PDB entry 4CDQ | X-ray diffraction, 2.65 A resolution | chains A and D of the 4 polymer chains in the assembly

== Chain A ==
Molecule: VP1
Organism: Enterovirus A71
UniProtKB: B2ZUN0 (B2ZUN0_9ENTO); residues 1-297 here correspond to UniProt positions 566-862 (UniProt number = residue number + 565)
Sequence (297 residues; each row starts with the number of its first residue):
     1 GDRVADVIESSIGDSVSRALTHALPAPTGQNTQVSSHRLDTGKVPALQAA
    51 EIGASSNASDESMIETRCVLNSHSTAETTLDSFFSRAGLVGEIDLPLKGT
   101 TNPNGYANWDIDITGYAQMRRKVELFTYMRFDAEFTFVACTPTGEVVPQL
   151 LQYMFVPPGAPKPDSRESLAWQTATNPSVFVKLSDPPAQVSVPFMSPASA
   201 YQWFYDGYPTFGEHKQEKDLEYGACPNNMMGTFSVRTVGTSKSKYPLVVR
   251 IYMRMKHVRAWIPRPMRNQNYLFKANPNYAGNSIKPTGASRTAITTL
Ligand contacts: 7VR (4-((5-(2-oxo-3-(pyridin-4-yl)imidazolidin-1-yl)pentyl)oxy)benzaldehyde O-ethyl oxime): Ile-111, Asp-112, Ile-113, Thr-114, Phe-135, Phe-137, Tyr-153, Met-154, Phe-155, Pro-177, Ser-178, Val-179, Val-190, Val-192, Met-195, Tyr-201, Gln-202, Trp-203, Asn-228, Met-230, Phe-233
Reported in the primary citation:
  - binding site for 7VR: Ile-113, Phe-135, Phe-155

== Chain D ==
Molecule: VP4
Organism: Enterovirus A71
UniProtKB: B2ZUN0 (B2ZUN0_9ENTO); numbering as in UniProt (aligned over 1-69)
Sequence (69 residues; row label = number of the first residue in the row):
     1 MGSQVSTQRSGSHENSNSATEGSTINYTTINYYKDSYAATAGKQSLKQDP
    51 DKFANPVKDIFTEMAAPLK
Disordered / not traced: 1-11

== Chain A / chain D interface ==
Contacting residue pairs - 66 pairs, chain A then chain D:
  Leu-20(A) / Val-57(D)
  Thr-21(A) / Asp-49(D)  hydrogen bond
  Thr-21(A) / Asp-51(D)
  Thr-21(A) / Lys-52(D)
  His-22(A) / Asp-49(D)
  Ala-23(A) / Gln-48(D)
  Ala-23(A) / Asp-49(D)
  Leu-24(A) / Lys-47(D)
  Leu-24(A) / Gln-48(D)  hydrogen bond (backbone-backbone)
  Pro-25(A) / Leu-46(D)
  Ala-26(A) / Leu-46(D)  hydrogen bond (backbone-backbone)
  Ala-26(A) / Gln-48(D)  hydrogen bond (backbone-side chain)
  Pro-27(A) / Leu-46(D)  hydrophobic
  Gly-42(A) / Met-64(D)
  Lys-43(A) / Met-64(D)
  Val-44(A) / Glu-63(D)
  Val-44(A) / Met-64(D)  hydrogen bond (backbone-backbone)
  Val-44(A) / Ala-65(D)
  Pro-45(A) / Glu-63(D)
  Pro-45(A) / Met-64(D)  hydrophobic
  Leu-47(A) / Pro-67(D)
  Gln-48(A) / Pro-67(D)
  Ala-49(A) / Pro-67(D)  hydrophobic
  Ala-49(A) / Leu-68(D)  hydrophobic
  Ile-52(A) / Val-57(D)  hydrophobic
  Ile-52(A) / Pro-67(D)
  Ala-54(A) / Ala-54(D)
  Ala-54(A) / Asn-55(D)
  Ser-55(A) / Ala-54(D)  hydrogen bond (backbone-backbone)
  Asn-57(A) / Phe-61(D)
  Asn-57(A) / Thr-62(D)  hydrogen bond (side chain-backbone)
  Asn-57(A) / Glu-63(D)
  Ser-59(A) / Glu-63(D)  hydrogen bond
  Ser-62(A) / Glu-63(D)  hydrogen bond
  Thr-75(A) / Leu-46(D)
  Thr-75(A) / Gln-48(D)
  Thr-79(A) / Gln-44(D)  hydrogen bond
  Thr-79(A) / Leu-46(D)
  Leu-80(A) / Gln-44(D)
  Asp-81(A) / Tyr-27(D)
  Asp-81(A) / Ala-41(D)
  Asp-81(A) / Gln-44(D)  hydrogen bond
  Ser-85(A) / Ala-41(D)
  Arg-130(A) / Ala-19(D)  hydrogen bond (side chain-backbone)
  Phe-131(A) / Ala-19(D)
  Asp-132(A) / Ser-18(D)
  Asp-132(A) / Ala-19(D)  hydrogen bond (side chain-backbone)
  Asp-132(A) / Tyr-37(D)
  Ser-191(A) / Tyr-37(D)
  Ser-191(A) / Ala-38(D)
  Val-192(A) / Tyr-37(D)
  Pro-193(A) / Tyr-37(D)
  Lys-256(A) / Tyr-37(D)  hydrogen bond (side chain-backbone)
  Lys-256(A) / Ala-38(D)  hydrogen bond (side chain-backbone)
  Lys-256(A) / Ala-39(D)  hydrogen bond (side chain-backbone)
  His-257(A) / Ser-18(D)  hydrogen bond
  His-257(A) / Ala-19(D)
  His-257(A) / Thr-20(D)
  His-257(A) / Ser-36(D)
  His-257(A) / Tyr-37(D)
  His-257(A) / Ala-39(D)  hydrogen bond (side chain-backbone)
  His-257(A) / Thr-40(D)  hydrogen bond (side chain-backbone)
  Val-258(A) / Tyr-27(D)
  Arg-259(A) / Thr-20(D)
  Arg-259(A) / Ser-23(D)
  Pro-263(A) / Phe-53(D)
Other interface residues (no listed pair), chain A (42 interface residues in all): Arg-38, Ala-58, Ala-76, Phe-194, Arg-254
Other interface residues (no listed pair), chain D (33 interface residues in all): Asn-17, Gly-22, Lys-58, Ala-66

== Summary ==
Chain A and chain D form an interface of 42 and 33 residues respectively; the contacts include 19 hydrogen
bonds. Polar pairs include Thr-21(A)/Asp-49(D), Ala-26(A)/Gln-48(D) and Asn-57(A)/Thr-62(D). Bound to chain A:
compound 7VR. From the paper: a binding site for 7VR at Ile-113(A), Phe-135(A) and Phe-155(A).
Chain A is VP1 and chain D is VP4, both from Enterovirus A71; the structure, Crystal structure of human
Enterovirus 71 in complex with the uncoating inhibitor GPP2, was determined by X-ray diffraction, deposited
together with 4CDU, 4CDW, 4CDX, 4CEW and 4CEY.
